Entry 2DVQ (X-ray diffraction, 2.04 A resolution); this record covers chains A and Q of the 4 polymer chains in the assembly.

== Chain A ==
Protein: Bromodomain-containing protein 2
From: Homo sapiens
Notes: fragment: N-terminal bromodomain, BD1
UniProt: P25440 (BRD2_HUMAN); residue numbers follow UniProt; this construct covers 73-194
Sequence (122 residues; row label = number of the first residue in the row):
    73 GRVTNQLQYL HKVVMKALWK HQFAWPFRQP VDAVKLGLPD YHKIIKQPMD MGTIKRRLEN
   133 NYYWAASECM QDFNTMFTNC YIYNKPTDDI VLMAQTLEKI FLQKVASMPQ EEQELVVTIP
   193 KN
Unresolved in the structure: 187-194
Construct notes: modified residue (87, 121, 123, 142, 148, 165, 180)
Modified / non-standard residues: Mse87, Mse121, Mse123, Mse142, Mse148, Mse165, Mse180 (selenomethionine; parent Met)
Curated features (UniProtKB/Swiss-Prot):
  - binding site (a protein): D112, Y155, N156, K157, D160, D161
  - mutagenesis: Q78 (Q78A: Loss of homodimerization), P111 to D112 (Abolished binding to histone H4 acetylated at 'Lys-12' (H4K12ac)), D112 to I116 (Abolished binding to histone H4 acetylated at 'Lys-12' (H4K12ac)), Y113 (Y113A: Abolished binding to histone H4 acetylated at 'Lys-12' (H4K12ac)), Mse142 to Q143 (Loss of homodimerization), Y153 (Y153K: Loss of homodimerization), I154 (I154A: Partial loss of homodimerization; when associated with A-182. Abolished binding to histone H4 acetylated at 'Lys-12' (H4K12ac)), N156 to D160 (Abolished binding to histone H4 acetylated at 'Lys-12' (H4K12ac)), N156 (N156A: Abolished binding to histone H4 acetylated at 'Lys-12' (H4K12ac). Abolished binding to histone H4 acetyl-methylated), K157 to D160 (Abolished binding to histone H4 acetylated at 'Lys-12' (H4K12ac)), P158 (P158D: Abolished binding to histone H4 acetylated at 'Lys-12' (H4K12ac)), D160 (D160A: Abolished binding to histone H4 acetylated at 'Lys-12' (H4K12ac)), 4 further mutagenesis entries in UniProt
Reported in the primary citation:
  - mutagenesis - P111D/D112A, D112A/I116E, N156D/D160A, K157A/D160A, P158D: decreased binding to histone H4 (chain Q)

== Chain Q ==
Protein: histone H4
Notes: fragment: N-term tail
Sequence (15 residues; row label = number of the first residue in the row):
     1 SGRGKGGKGL GKGGA
Modified / non-standard residues: K12 (n(6)-acetyllysine; ALY)
Reported in the primary citation:
  - post-translational modification sites: K12

== How chain A and chain Q interact ==
Residue-residue contacts (17):
  Y153(A) - K8(Q)  hydrogen bond (backbone-side chain)
  I154(A) - K8(Q)  hydrogen bond (backbone-side chain)
  N156(A) - K8(Q)
  K157(A) - G6(Q)
  K157(A) - G7(Q)
  P158(A) - G2(Q)
  P158(A) - R3(Q)
  P158(A) - K5(Q)
  P158(A) - G6(Q)
  P158(A) - G7(Q)
  T159(A) - R3(Q)
  T159(A) - G4(Q)
  T159(A) - K5(Q)
  T159(A) - G6(Q)
  V163(A) - G2(Q)
  Q167(A) - S1(Q)
  Q167(A) - G2(Q)
From the paper, about this interface:
  - residue pairs: Y153(A)-K8(Q) (backbone contact), I154(A)-K8(Q) (backbone contact)
  - hot spots on chain A (mutagenesis) - Y113A: decreased binding to histone H4 (chain Q)
  - hot spots on chain Q (mutagenesis) - K8A: decreased binding to Bromodomain-containing protein 2 (chain A)

== In short ==
The chain A/chain Q interface involves 8 residues from each chain; the contacts include 2 hydrogen bonds.
Polar pairs include Y153(A)-K8(Q) and I154(A)-K8(Q). The paper describes backbone contacts between Y153(A) and
K8(Q) and I154(A) and K8(Q). The paper reports that P111D/D112A, D112A/I116E and N156D/D160A of chain A, among
others, reduce binding to histone H4 (chain Q); a modification site at K12(Q); 7 substitutions were tested in
all.
Here chain A is Bromodomain-containing protein 2 (Homo sapiens) and chain Q is histone H4. Entry 2DVQ (Crystal
structure analysis of the N-terminal bromodomain of human BRD2 complexed with acetylated histone H4 peptide)
was determined by X-ray diffraction, deposited together with 2DVR and 2DVS.
